Entry 7Y7S (X-ray diffraction, 2.70 A resolution); this record covers chains A and C of the 6 polymer chains in the assembly.

== Chain A ==
Molecule: RNA-dependent RNA polymerase
Source organism: Neurospora crassa
Notes: EC 2.7.7.48
UniProt: Q9Y7G6 (Q9Y7G6_NEUCS); residues 377-1402 here = UniProt positions 377-1402
Sequence (1026 residues; each row starts with the number of its first residue):
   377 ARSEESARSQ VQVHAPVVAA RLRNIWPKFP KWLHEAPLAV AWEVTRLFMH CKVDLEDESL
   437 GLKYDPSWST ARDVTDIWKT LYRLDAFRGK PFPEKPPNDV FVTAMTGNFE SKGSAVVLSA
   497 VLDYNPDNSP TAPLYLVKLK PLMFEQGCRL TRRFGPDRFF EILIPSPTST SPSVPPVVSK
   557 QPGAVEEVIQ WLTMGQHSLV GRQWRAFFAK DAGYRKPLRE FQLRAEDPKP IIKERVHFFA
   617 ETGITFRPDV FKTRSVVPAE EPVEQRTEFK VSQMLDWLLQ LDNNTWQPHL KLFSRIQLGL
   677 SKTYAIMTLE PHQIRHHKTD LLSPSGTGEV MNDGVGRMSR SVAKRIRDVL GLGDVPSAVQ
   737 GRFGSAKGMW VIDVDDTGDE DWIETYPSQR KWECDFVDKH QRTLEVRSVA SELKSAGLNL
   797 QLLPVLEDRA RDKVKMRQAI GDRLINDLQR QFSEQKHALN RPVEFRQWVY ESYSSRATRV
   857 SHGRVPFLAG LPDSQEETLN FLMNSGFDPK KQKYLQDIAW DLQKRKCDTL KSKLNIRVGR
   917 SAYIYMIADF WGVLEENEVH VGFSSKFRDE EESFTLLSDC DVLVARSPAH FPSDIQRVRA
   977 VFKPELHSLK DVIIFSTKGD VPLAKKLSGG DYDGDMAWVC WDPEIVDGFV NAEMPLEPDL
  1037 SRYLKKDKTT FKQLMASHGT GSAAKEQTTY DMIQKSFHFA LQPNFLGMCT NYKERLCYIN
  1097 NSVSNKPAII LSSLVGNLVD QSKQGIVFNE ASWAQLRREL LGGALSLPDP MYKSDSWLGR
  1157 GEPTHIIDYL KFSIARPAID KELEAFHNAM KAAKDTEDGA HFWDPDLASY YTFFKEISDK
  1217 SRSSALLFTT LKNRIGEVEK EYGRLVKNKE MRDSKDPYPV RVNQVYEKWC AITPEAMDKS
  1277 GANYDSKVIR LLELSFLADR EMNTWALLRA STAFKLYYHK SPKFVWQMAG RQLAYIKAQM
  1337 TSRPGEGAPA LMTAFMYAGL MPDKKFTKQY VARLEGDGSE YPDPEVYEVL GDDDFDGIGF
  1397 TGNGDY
Unresolved in the structure: 377-389, 465, 598-604, 626-636, 1187-1195, 1240-1247, 1272-1281, 1373-1402
Metal / ion sites: Ca2+ site 1 near Gly1005 (its only coordinating residue here); Ca2+ site 2: Asp1007, Asp1009, Asp1011 (together with ZAN) (shared with 1 residue of chain D); Ca2+ site 3: Asp1007, Asp1009 (together with ZAN)
Small-molecule neighbours: ZAN (5'-O-[(S)-hydroxy{[(S)-hydroxy(phosphonooxy)phosphoryl]amino}phosphoryl]adenosine): Arg671, Lys743, Lys767, Arg962, Ser963, Pro964, Ser1004, Asp1007, Asp1009, Leu1082, Val1115, Asp1116, Lys1119
From the paper describing this entry:
  - binding site for ZAN: Val1115, Asp1116, Lys1119
  - mutagenesis - P964A: decreased catalytic activity

== Chain C ==
Molecule: 14-nt DNA strand
Sequence (14 nucleotides; row label = number of the first residue in the row; numbers below 1 keep their minus sign (DG-3 is residue -3)):
    -3 GAACTATGGT CGGA
Unresolved in the structure: -3 to 0

== Chain A / chain C interface ==
Pairs across the interface (26; chain A residue first):
  Asp475(A) - DA10(C)  hydrogen bond to the base
  Ser487(A) - DA10(C)  base contact
  Ser490(A) - DA10(C)  hydrogen bond to the base
  Phe520(A) - DA10(C)  sugar contact
  Gln522(A) - DA10(C)  phosphate contact
  Thr546(A) - DA2(C)  hydrogen bond to the base
  Tyr590(A) - DA2(C)  hydrogen bond to the base
  Lys790(A) - DC7(C)  salt bridge to the phosphate
  Asn795(A) - DG5(C)  phosphate contact
  Gln797(A) - DG4(C)  hydrogen bond to the sugar
  Ala853(A) - DG9(C)  phosphate contact
  Ser857(A) - DG9(C)  hydrogen bond to the phosphate
  Ser857(A) - DA10(C)  phosphate contact
  Tyr919(A) - DG5(C)  phosphate contact
  Tyr919(A) - DT6(C)  sugar contact
  Ser963(A) - DG4(C)  hydrogen bond to the base
  Ser963(A) - DG5(C)  sugar contact
  Asn1080(A) - DA2(C)  base contact
  Leu1082(A) - DT3(C)  base contact
  Gly1083(A) - DA2(C)  phosphate contact
  Gly1083(A) - DT3(C)  sugar contact
  Met1084(A) - DA2(C)  hydrogen bond to the sugar
  Thr1086(A) - DT3(C)  sugar contact
  Asn1087(A) - DA2(C)  hydrogen bond to the phosphate
  Asn1087(A) - DT3(C)  sugar contact
  Arg1091(A) - DA2(C)  salt bridge to the phosphate
Other interface residues (no listed pair), chain A (26 interface residues in all): Lys488, Glu521, Arg783, Pro964, Met1012

== Summary ==
26 residues of chain A face 8 of chain C across their interface, with 9 hydrogen bonds and 2 salt bridges.
Polar pairs include Asp475(A)-DA10(C), Ser490(A)-DA10(C) and Thr546(A)-DA2(C). Bound to chain A: compound ZAN.
The paper reports a binding site for ZAN at Val1115(A), Asp1116(A) and Lys1119(A); P964A of chain A reduces
catalytic activity.
Chain A is RNA-dependent RNA polymerase (Neurospora crassa) and chain C is a 14-nt DNA strand; the structure,
QDE-1 in complex with DNA template, RNA primer and AMPNPP, was determined by X-ray diffraction (same
publication as 7Y7P, 7Y7Q, 7Y7R and 7Y7T).
